PDB entry 1TYY | X-ray diffraction, 2.60 A resolution | chains A and B

# Chain A (and B)
Molecule: putative sugar kinase
Organism: Salmonella typhimurium LT2
Notes: EC 2.7.1.4; chain B of this document is another copy of the same molecule, construct and numbering; everything in this record applies to it too
UniProt: Q8ZKR2 (Q8ZKR2_SALTY); numbering as in UniProt (aligned over 1-319)
Chain sequence (339 residues; each row starts with the number of its first residue; numbers below 1 keep their minus sign (Met-19 is residue -19)):
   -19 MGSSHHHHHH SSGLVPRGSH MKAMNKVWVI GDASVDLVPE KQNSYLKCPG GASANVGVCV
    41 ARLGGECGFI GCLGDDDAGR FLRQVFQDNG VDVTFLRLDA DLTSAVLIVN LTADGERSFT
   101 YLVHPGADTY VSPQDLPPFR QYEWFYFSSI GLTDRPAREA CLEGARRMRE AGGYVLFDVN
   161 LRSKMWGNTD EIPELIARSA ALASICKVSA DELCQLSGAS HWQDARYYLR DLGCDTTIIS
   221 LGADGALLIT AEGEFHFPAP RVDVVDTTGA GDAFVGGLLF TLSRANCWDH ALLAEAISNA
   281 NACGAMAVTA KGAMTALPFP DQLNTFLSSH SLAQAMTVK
Unresolved in the structure: -19 to 4, 91-97, 309-319 (chain B: -19 to 4, 91-98, 292-293, 311-319)
Sequence notes: cloning artifact (-19 to -16, -8 to 0); expression tag (-15 to -9); modified residue (148, 165, 286, 294)
Modified / non-standard residues: Mse148, Mse165, Mse286, Mse294 (selenomethionine; parent Met)
Curated features (UniProtKB/Swiss-Prot):
  - active site: Asp252 (Proton acceptor)
  - binding site (5-amino-1-(beta-D-ribosyl)imidazole): Asp16, Gly31, Tyr101, Arg162, Asp252
  - binding site (ATP): Asp158 to Asn160, Lys187, Glu192, Ser220 to Gly225, Asn281
  - binding site (K(+)): Ala180, Ala181, Ala183, Gly213, Asp246, Thr248, Ala287, Ala290, Gly292
Ion coordination: K+ site 1: Ala180, Ala181, Ala183, Gly213; K+ site 2: Asp246, Thr248, Ala287, Gly292
Reported in the primary citation:
  - K+ coordination: Ala180 to Ser184, Asp246, Thr248, Ala287, Gly292
  - self-association interface (contacts with another copy of this molecule): Asp57 to Ala58, Tyr101 to His104
  - catalytic residues: Gly249 to Asp252 (proposed by the authors, not directly observed)

# How chain A and chain B interact
Pairs across the interface (24):
  Leu17(A) - Leu17(B)  hydrophobic
  Leu17(A) - Tyr25(B)  hydrophobic
  Glu20(A) - Ser24(B)
  Asn23(A) - Leu26(B)
  Asn23(A) - Lys27(B)  hydrogen bond (backbone-backbone)
  Ser24(A) - Glu20(B)  hydrogen bond
  Ser24(A) - Ser24(B)
  Ser24(A) - Tyr25(B)  hydrogen bond (side chain-backbone)
  Ser24(A) - Leu26(B)
  Ser24(A) - Lys27(B)  hydrogen bond (backbone-side chain)
  Tyr25(A) - Leu17(B)  hydrophobic
  Tyr25(A) - Ser24(B)  hydrogen bond (backbone-side chain)
  Tyr25(A) - Tyr25(B)  hydrogen bond (backbone-backbone)
  Tyr25(A) - Lys27(B)
  Tyr25(A) - Asp57(B)  hydrogen bond
  Leu26(A) - Asn23(B)
  Lys27(A) - Asn23(B)  hydrogen bond (backbone-backbone)
  Lys27(A) - Tyr25(B)  hydrogen bond
  Phe61(A) - Asn23(B)
  Val86(A) - Leu102(B)  hydrophobic
  Thr100(A) - Asp56(B)
  Leu102(A) - Leu102(B)
  Leu102(A) - Val103(B)
  Val103(A) - Leu102(B)
Other interface residues (no listed pair), chain A (16 interface residues in all): Pro19, Gln22, Ile88, Asn90
Other interface residues (no listed pair), chain B (14 interface residues in all): Ala58, Phe61, Val86

# Overview
16 residues of chain A face 14 of chain B across their interface, with 9 hydrogen bonds. Among the polar pairs
are Ser24(A)-Glu20(B), Ser24(A)-Tyr25(B) and Ser24(A)-Lys27(B). The paper reports the catalytic residue
Gly249(A); K+ coordination by Ala180(A), Asp246(A) and Thr248(A) among others.
Both chains are putative sugar kinase (Salmonella typhimurium LT2). Entry 1TYY (Crystal structure of
aminoimidazole riboside kinase from Salmonella enterica) was determined by X-ray diffraction, deposited
together with 1TZ3 and 1TZ6.
